PDB entry 8U8D | electron microscopy, 3.04 A resolution | chains B and C of the 4 polymer chains in the assembly

Chain B:
Molecule: THP1 isoform 1
Source organism: Saccharomyces cerevisiae
Reference sequence: A0A8H4BWR8 (A0A8H4BWR8_YEASX); numbering as in UniProt (aligned over 1-455)
Chain sequence (455 residues; row label = number of the first residue in the row):
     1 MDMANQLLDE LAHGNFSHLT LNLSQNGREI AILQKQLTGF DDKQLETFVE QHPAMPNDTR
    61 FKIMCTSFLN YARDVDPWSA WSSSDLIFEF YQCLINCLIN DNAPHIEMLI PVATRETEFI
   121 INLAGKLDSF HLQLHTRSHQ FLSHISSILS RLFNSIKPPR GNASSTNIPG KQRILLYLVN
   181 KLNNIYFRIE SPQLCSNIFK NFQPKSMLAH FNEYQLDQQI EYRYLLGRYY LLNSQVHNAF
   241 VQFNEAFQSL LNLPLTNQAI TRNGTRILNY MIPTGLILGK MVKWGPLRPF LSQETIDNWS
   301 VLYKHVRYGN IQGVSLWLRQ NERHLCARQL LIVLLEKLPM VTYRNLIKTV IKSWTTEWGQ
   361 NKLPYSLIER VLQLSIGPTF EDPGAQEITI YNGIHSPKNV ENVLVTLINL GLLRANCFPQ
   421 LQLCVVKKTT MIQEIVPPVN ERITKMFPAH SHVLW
Unresolved in the structure: 1-2, 160-167

Chain C:
Molecule: 26S proteasome complex subunit SEM1
Source organism: Saccharomyces cerevisiae
Reference sequence: A0A6A5Q1X7 (A0A6A5Q1X7_YEASX); residue numbers follow UniProt; this construct covers 1-89
Chain sequence (89 residues; numbered 1 to 89; the number before each row is that of its first residue):
     1 MSTDVAAAQA QSKIDLTKKK NEEINKKSLE EDDEFEDFPI DTWANGETIK SNAVTQTNIW
    61 EENWDDVEVD DDFTNELKAE LDRYKRENQ
Unresolved in the structure: 1-31, 40-56, 89

Chain B / chain C interface:
Pairs across the interface - 70 pairs, chain B then chain C:
  Arg188(B) with Asp32(C), salt bridge; Glu34(C), salt bridge
  Asp217(B) with Phe38(C)
  Ile220(B) with Phe35(C), hydrophobic
  Glu221(B) with Phe35(C)
  Tyr224(B) with Asp33(C), hydrogen bond (side chain-backbone); Phe35(C), hydrophobic
  Arg228(B) with Asp33(C), salt bridge
  Phe240(B) with Trp60(C), hydrophobic
  Asn244(B) with Trp60(C)
  Phe247(B) with Ile59(C), hydrophobic
  Gln248(B) with Thr57(C), hydrogen bond (side chain-backbone); Ile59(C)
  Leu251(B) with Thr57(C)
  Asn257(B) with Pro39(C)
  Ala259(B) with Glu36(C); Phe38(C)
  Ile260(B) with Phe38(C), hydrophobic
  Arg262(B) with Glu36(C), salt bridge
  Asn263(B) with Phe35(C); Glu36(C), hydrogen bond (side chain-backbone); Phe38(C)
  Arg266(B) with Asp32(C), hydrogen bond (side chain-backbone); Asp33(C); Glu34(C), hydrogen bond (side chain-backbone); Glu36(C), salt bridge
  Tyr270(B) with Asp33(C), hydrogen bond
  Met271(B) with Ile59(C), hydrophobic; Trp60(C), hydrophobic
  Gly279(B) with Trp64(C), hydrogen bond (backbone-side chain)
  Lys280(B) with Trp60(C)
  Met281(B) with Trp60(C); Glu61(C), hydrogen bond (backbone-backbone); Trp64(C), hydrophobic
  Val282(B) with Ile59(C); Trp60(C), hydrophobic
  Lys283(B) with Asn58(C); Ile59(C), hydrogen bond (backbone-backbone); Trp60(C), hydrogen bond (side chain-backbone); Glu61(C)
  Pro286(B) with Ile59(C), hydrophobic
  Arg307(B) with Trp64(C), hydrogen bond (side chain-backbone); Val67(C)
  Tyr308(B) with Val69(C), hydrogen bond (side chain-backbone); Asp71(C); Phe73(C); Thr74(C)
  Gly309(B) with Phe73(C)
  Asn310(B) with Phe73(C)
  Arg328(B) with Asp33(C), salt bridge
  Arg344(B) with Asp65(C), salt bridge
  Asn345(B) with Trp64(C)
  Leu346(B) with Leu77(C), hydrophobic
  Thr349(B) with Leu77(C)
  Val350(B) with Leu81(C), hydrophobic
  Ser353(B) with Lys78(C); Leu81(C)
  Trp354(B) with Tyr84(C), hydrophobic
  Trp358(B) with Leu81(C); Lys85(C)
  Pro364(B) with Tyr84(C)
  Ser366(B) with Tyr84(C), hydrogen bond
  Leu367(B) with Leu81(C), hydrophobic; Tyr84(C), hydrophobic
  Arg370(B) with Glu80(C), salt bridge; Tyr84(C)
  Val371(B) with Leu77(C), hydrophobic
  Leu374(B) with Phe73(C), hydrophobic; Glu76(C)
  Pro438(B) with Asp65(C)
Interface residues without a listed pair, chain B (53 interface residues in all): Asn184, Gly275, Leu287, Lys304, Lys348, Lys352, Ser375, Val439
Interface residues without a listed pair, chain C (28 interface residues in all): Asp37, Asp82

Overview:
The interface between chain B and chain C involves 53 residues on one side and 28 on the other; the contacts
include 13 hydrogen bonds and 8 salt bridges. Polar pairs include Arg188(B)-Asp32(C), Arg188(B)-Glu34(C) and
Arg228(B)-Asp33(C).
Chain B is THP1 isoform 1 and chain C is 26S proteasome complex subunit SEM1, both from Saccharomyces
cerevisiae; the structure, Cryo-EM structure of the TREX-2 complex in complex with the N-terminal motif of
Sub2, was determined by electron microscopy together with 8U8C and 8U8E from the same study.
